PDB entry 3INA | X-ray diffraction, 1.90 A resolution | chain A

Chain A:
Protein: Heparin lyase I
Source organism: Bacteroides thetaiotaomicron
Notes: engineered mutation(s): H151A
Amino-acid sequence (378 residues; each row starts with the number of its first residue):
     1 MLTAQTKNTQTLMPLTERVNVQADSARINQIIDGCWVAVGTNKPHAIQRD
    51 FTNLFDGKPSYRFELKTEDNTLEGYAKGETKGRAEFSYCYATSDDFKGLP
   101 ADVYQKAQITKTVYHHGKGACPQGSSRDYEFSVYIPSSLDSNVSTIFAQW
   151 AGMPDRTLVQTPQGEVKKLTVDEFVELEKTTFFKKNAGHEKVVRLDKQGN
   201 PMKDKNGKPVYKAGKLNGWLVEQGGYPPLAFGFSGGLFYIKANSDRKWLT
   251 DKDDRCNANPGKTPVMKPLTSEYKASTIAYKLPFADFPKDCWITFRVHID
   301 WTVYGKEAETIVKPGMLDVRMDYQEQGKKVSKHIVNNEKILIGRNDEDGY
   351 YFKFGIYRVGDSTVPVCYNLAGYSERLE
Disordered / not traced: 1-8
Ion coordination: Ca2+: Glu222, Trp248, Asn345, Asp346
From the paper describing this entry:
  - binding site for 2-O-sulfo-alpha-L-idopyranuronic acid: Arg83, Gln149, Lys185, Gln223, Tyr226, Tyr357
  - contacts within the chain: Glu73-Lys185 (hydrogen bond), Tyr75-Asp253 (hydrogen bond)
  - conformationally variable residues (domain motion): Asp155
  - catalytic residues: Arg83, Gln149 (proposed by the authors, not directly observed)

Summary:
The Ca2+ site is built by Glu222, Trp248, Asn345 and Asp346. From the paper: catalytic residues Arg83 and
Gln149; a binding site for 2-O-sulfo-alpha-L-idopyranuronic acid at Arg83, Gln149 and Lys185 among others.
Chain A is Heparin lyase I (Bacteroides thetaiotaomicron); the structure, Crystal structure of heparin lyase I
H151A mutant complexed with a dodecasaccharide heparin, was determined by X-ray diffraction (same publication
as 3IKW, 3ILR, 3IMN and 3IN9).
